Entry 6WJT (X-ray diffraction, 2.00 A resolution); this record covers chains A and B.

Chain A:
Protein: 2'-O-methyltransferase
Organism: Severe acute respiratory syndrome coronavirus 2
Notes: EC 2.1.1.-
UniProtKB: P0DTD1 (R1AB_SARS2); residues 6799-7096 here = UniProt positions 6799-7096
Sequence (301 residues; row label = number of the first residue in the row):
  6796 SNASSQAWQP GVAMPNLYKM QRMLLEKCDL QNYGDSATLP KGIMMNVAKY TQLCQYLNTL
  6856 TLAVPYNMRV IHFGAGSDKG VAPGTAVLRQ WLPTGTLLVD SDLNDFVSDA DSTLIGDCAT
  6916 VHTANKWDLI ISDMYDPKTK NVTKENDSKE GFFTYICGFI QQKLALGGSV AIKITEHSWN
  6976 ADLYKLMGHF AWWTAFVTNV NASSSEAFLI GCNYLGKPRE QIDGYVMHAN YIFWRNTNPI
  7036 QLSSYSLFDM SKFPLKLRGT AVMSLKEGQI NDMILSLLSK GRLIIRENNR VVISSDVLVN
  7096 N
Disordered / not traced: 6796-6799
Sequence notes: expression tag (6796-6798)
UniProt features mapped onto this chain:
  - active site: Lys6844, Asp6928, Lys6968, Glu7001
  - mutagenesis: Asp6928 (D6928A: Complete loss of virus replication in human respiratory cells), Lys6968 (K6968A: Complete loss of virus replication in human respiratory cells)
Ion coordination: Na+: Arg6884, Gln6885, Leu6887
Small-molecule neighbours: S-adenosylhomocysteine (SAH): Asn6841, Tyr6845, His6867, Gly6869, Ala6870, Gly6871, Ser6872, Pro6878, Gly6879, Asp6897, Leu6898, Asn6899, Gly6911, Asp6912, Cys6913, Asp6928, Met6929, Tyr6930, Asp6931, Phe6947
Reported in the primary citation:
  - catalytic residues: Asp6928, Glu7001 (by similarity / conservation)

Chain B:
Protein: Non-structural protein 10
Organism: Severe acute respiratory syndrome coronavirus 2
UniProtKB: P0DTD1 (R1AB_SARS2); residue numbers follow UniProt; this construct covers 4254-4392
Sequence (142 residues; numbered 4251 to 4392; the number before each row is that of its first residue):
  4251 SNAAGNATEV PANSTVLSFC AFAVDAAKAY KDYLASGGQP ITNCVKMLCT HTGTGQAITV
  4311 TPEANMDQES FGGASCCLYC RCHIDHPNPK GFCDLKGKYV QIPTTCANDP VGFTLKNTVC
  4371 TVCGMWKGYG CSCDQLREPM LQ
Disordered / not traced: 4251-4270
Sequence notes: expression tag (4251-4253)
UniProt features mapped onto this chain:
  - binding site (Zn(2+)): Cys4327, Cys4330, His4336, Cys4343, Cys4370, Cys4373, Cys4381, Cys4383
  - site: Gln4392 (Cleavage)
Ion coordination: Zn2+ site 1: Cys4327, Cys4330, His4336, Cys4343; Zn2+ site 2: Cys4370, Cys4373, Cys4381, Cys4383

Chain A / chain B interface:
Residue-residue contacts (46):
  Pro6835(A) with Leu4298(B), hydrophobic
  Lys6836(A) with Lys4296(B), hydrogen bond (backbone-side chain)
  Gly6837(A) with Lys4296(B)
  Ile6838(A) with Lys4296(B); Met4297(B); Leu4298(B), hydrophobic
  Met6839(A) with Asn4293(B); Cys4294(B)
  Val6842(A) with Val4295(B), hydrophobic; Lys4296(B)
  Thr6846(A) with Leu4298(B)
  Lys6874(A) with Asn4293(B)
  Val6876(A) with Asn4293(B); Val4295(B), hydrophobic; Ser4325(B); Arg4331(B)
  Pro6878(A) with Val4295(B), hydrophobic
  Ala6881(A) with Met4297(B); Tyr4349(B), hydrogen bond (backbone-side chain)
  Val6882(A) with Met4297(B)
  Arg6884(A) with Gly4347(B), hydrogen bond (side chain-backbone); Tyr4349(B)
  Gln6885(A) with Met4297(B); Leu4298(B), hydrogen bond (side chain-backbone); Thr4311(B); Pro4312(B); Tyr4349(B), hydrogen bond (backbone-side chain)
  Thr6889(A) with Val4310(B)
  Asp6900(A) with His4333(B), salt bridge
  Val6902(A) with Ala4324(B), hydrophobic; Cys4330(B); His4333(B)
  Ser6903(A) with Ala4324(B); Lys4346(B), hydrogen bond (backbone-side chain)
  Asp6904(A) with Gly4322(B); Gly4323(B); Ala4324(B), hydrogen bond (side chain-backbone); Lys4346(B); Gly4347(B), hydrogen bond (side chain-backbone); Lys4348(B)
  Ala6905(A) with Lys4346(B)
  Leu7042(A) with Leu4298(B), hydrophobic
  Met7045(A) with Leu4298(B); Cys4299(B); Thr4300(B)
  Ser7046(A) with Thr4300(B)
Other interface residues (no listed pair), chain A (24 interface residues in all): Phe6901
Other interface residues (no listed pair), chain B (24 interface residues in all): Glu4319, Leu4345

Summary:
The chain A/chain B interface involves 24 residues from each chain, with 8 hydrogen bonds and 1 salt bridge.
Polar contacts include Asp6900(A)-His4333(B), Lys6836(A)-Lys4296(B) and Ala6881(A)-Tyr4349(B). Bound to chain
A: S-adenosylhomocysteine. The paper reports catalytic residues Asp6928(A) and Glu7001(A).
Here chain A is 2'-O-methyltransferase and chain B is Non-structural protein 10, both from Severe acute
respiratory syndrome coronavirus 2. Entry 6WJT (2.0 Angstrom Resolution Crystal Structure of Nsp16-Nsp10
Heterodimer from SARS-CoV-2 in Complex with S-Adenosyl-L-Homocysteine) was determined by X-ray diffraction
(same publication as 6W4H, 6W75, 6WKQ, 6WQ3, 6WRZ and 6WVN).
